PDB entry 3SVM | X-ray diffraction, 2.31 A resolution | chains A and P

Chain A:
Molecule: M-phase phosphoprotein 8
Source organism: Homo sapiens
UniProtKB: Q99549 (MPP8_HUMAN); residue numbers follow UniProt; this construct covers 55-116
Amino-acid sequence (62 residues; numbered 55 to 116; the number before each row is that of its first residue):
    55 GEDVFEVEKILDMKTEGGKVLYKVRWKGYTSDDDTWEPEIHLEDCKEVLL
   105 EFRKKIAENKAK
Unresolved in the structure: 55, 116
Curated features (UniProtKB/Swiss-Prot):
  - region: W80 to D87 (Histone H3K9me3 binding)
  - site: F59 (Interaction with histone H3K9me3)
  - modified residue: S85 (Phosphoserine)
What the authors report for this chain:
  - mutagenesis - W80A: abolished binding to GLP
  - conformationally variable residues (loop rearrangement): D98

Chain P:
Molecule: DNA (cytosine-5)-methyltransferase 3A
Notes: EC 2.1.1.37
UniProtKB: Q9Y6K1 (DNM3A_HUMAN); residues 40-53 here = UniProt positions 40-53
Amino-acid sequence (15 residues; row label = number of the first residue in the row):
    39 YEPSTTARKVGRPGR
Unresolved in the structure: 51-53
Construct notes: expression tag (39)
Modified positions: K47 (n-dimethyl-lysine; MLY)
What the authors report for this chain:
  - post-translational modification sites: K47

Chain A / chain P interface:
Residue-residue contacts - 31 pairs, chain A then chain P:
  E56(A) with R46(P); K47(P)
  V58(A) with T44(P); A45(P); R46(P)
  F59(A) with T44(P); A45(P), hydrogen bond (backbone-backbone); K47(P)
  E60(A) with T43(P), hydrogen bond
  V61(A) with T43(P), hydrogen bond (backbone-backbone); A45(P), hydrophobic
  W80(A) with A45(P); R46(P); K47(P)
  Y83(A) with K47(P)
  D87(A) with K47(P)
  T89(A) with K47(P); R50(P)
  E91(A) with R46(P); K47(P); V48(P), hydrogen bond (side chain-backbone); G49(P), hydrogen bond (side chain-backbone)
  P92(A) with V48(P)
  H95(A) with A45(P); R46(P), hydrogen bond (side chain-backbone); V48(P)
  D98(A) with P41(P); S42(P), hydrogen bond (backbone-side chain)
  C99(A) with S42(P), hydrogen bond; T44(P), hydrogen bond (side chain-backbone)
  E101(A) with P41(P)
Also at the interface, not in a pair above, chain A (17 interface residues in all): W90, K100
Also at the interface, not in a pair above, chain P (11 interface residues in all): E40
Interface features reported in the paper:
  - residue pairs: F59(A)-K47(P) (hydrophobic contact), W80(A)-K47(P) (hydrophobic contact), D87(A)-K47(P), D98(A)-S42(P)
  - interface residues, chain P: P41(P), A45(P), V48(P)
  - hot spots on chain P (mutagenesis) - K47R: abolished binding to M-phase phosphoprotein 8 (chain A)

Overview:
The interface between chain A and chain P involves 17 residues on one side and 11 on the other; the contacts
include 9 hydrogen bonds. Among the polar pairs are E60(A)-T43(P), E91(A)-V48(P) and E91(A)-G49(P). The paper
describes hydrophobic contacts between F59(A) and K47(P) and W80(A) and K47(P); contacts between D87(A) and
K47(P) and D98(A) and S42(P). From the paper: W80A of chain A abolishes binding to GLP; interface residues
P41(P), A45(P) and V48(P).
Chain A is M-phase phosphoprotein 8 (Homo sapiens) and chain P is DNA (cytosine-5)-methyltransferase 3A; the
structure, Human MPP8 - human DNMT3AK47me2 peptide, was determined by X-ray diffraction, deposited together
with 3SW9 and 3SWC.
